Entry 7PEA (electron microscopy, 4.07 A resolution (low resolution: residue-level contacts below are approximate; hydrogen-bond / salt-bridge calls are withheld)); this record covers chains B and A of the 8 polymer chains in the assembly.

# Chain B (and A)
Molecule: Serine/threonine-protein kinase mTOR
Source organism: Homo sapiens
Notes: EC 2.7.11.1; chain A of this document is another copy of the same molecule, construct and numbering; everything in this record applies to it too
UniProt: P42345 (MTOR_HUMAN); numbering as in UniProt; present here: 1-16, 31-36, 54-355, 381-2549
Chain sequence (2549 residues; each row starts with the number of its first residue; X marks 56 residues of unknown identity (built as UNK)):
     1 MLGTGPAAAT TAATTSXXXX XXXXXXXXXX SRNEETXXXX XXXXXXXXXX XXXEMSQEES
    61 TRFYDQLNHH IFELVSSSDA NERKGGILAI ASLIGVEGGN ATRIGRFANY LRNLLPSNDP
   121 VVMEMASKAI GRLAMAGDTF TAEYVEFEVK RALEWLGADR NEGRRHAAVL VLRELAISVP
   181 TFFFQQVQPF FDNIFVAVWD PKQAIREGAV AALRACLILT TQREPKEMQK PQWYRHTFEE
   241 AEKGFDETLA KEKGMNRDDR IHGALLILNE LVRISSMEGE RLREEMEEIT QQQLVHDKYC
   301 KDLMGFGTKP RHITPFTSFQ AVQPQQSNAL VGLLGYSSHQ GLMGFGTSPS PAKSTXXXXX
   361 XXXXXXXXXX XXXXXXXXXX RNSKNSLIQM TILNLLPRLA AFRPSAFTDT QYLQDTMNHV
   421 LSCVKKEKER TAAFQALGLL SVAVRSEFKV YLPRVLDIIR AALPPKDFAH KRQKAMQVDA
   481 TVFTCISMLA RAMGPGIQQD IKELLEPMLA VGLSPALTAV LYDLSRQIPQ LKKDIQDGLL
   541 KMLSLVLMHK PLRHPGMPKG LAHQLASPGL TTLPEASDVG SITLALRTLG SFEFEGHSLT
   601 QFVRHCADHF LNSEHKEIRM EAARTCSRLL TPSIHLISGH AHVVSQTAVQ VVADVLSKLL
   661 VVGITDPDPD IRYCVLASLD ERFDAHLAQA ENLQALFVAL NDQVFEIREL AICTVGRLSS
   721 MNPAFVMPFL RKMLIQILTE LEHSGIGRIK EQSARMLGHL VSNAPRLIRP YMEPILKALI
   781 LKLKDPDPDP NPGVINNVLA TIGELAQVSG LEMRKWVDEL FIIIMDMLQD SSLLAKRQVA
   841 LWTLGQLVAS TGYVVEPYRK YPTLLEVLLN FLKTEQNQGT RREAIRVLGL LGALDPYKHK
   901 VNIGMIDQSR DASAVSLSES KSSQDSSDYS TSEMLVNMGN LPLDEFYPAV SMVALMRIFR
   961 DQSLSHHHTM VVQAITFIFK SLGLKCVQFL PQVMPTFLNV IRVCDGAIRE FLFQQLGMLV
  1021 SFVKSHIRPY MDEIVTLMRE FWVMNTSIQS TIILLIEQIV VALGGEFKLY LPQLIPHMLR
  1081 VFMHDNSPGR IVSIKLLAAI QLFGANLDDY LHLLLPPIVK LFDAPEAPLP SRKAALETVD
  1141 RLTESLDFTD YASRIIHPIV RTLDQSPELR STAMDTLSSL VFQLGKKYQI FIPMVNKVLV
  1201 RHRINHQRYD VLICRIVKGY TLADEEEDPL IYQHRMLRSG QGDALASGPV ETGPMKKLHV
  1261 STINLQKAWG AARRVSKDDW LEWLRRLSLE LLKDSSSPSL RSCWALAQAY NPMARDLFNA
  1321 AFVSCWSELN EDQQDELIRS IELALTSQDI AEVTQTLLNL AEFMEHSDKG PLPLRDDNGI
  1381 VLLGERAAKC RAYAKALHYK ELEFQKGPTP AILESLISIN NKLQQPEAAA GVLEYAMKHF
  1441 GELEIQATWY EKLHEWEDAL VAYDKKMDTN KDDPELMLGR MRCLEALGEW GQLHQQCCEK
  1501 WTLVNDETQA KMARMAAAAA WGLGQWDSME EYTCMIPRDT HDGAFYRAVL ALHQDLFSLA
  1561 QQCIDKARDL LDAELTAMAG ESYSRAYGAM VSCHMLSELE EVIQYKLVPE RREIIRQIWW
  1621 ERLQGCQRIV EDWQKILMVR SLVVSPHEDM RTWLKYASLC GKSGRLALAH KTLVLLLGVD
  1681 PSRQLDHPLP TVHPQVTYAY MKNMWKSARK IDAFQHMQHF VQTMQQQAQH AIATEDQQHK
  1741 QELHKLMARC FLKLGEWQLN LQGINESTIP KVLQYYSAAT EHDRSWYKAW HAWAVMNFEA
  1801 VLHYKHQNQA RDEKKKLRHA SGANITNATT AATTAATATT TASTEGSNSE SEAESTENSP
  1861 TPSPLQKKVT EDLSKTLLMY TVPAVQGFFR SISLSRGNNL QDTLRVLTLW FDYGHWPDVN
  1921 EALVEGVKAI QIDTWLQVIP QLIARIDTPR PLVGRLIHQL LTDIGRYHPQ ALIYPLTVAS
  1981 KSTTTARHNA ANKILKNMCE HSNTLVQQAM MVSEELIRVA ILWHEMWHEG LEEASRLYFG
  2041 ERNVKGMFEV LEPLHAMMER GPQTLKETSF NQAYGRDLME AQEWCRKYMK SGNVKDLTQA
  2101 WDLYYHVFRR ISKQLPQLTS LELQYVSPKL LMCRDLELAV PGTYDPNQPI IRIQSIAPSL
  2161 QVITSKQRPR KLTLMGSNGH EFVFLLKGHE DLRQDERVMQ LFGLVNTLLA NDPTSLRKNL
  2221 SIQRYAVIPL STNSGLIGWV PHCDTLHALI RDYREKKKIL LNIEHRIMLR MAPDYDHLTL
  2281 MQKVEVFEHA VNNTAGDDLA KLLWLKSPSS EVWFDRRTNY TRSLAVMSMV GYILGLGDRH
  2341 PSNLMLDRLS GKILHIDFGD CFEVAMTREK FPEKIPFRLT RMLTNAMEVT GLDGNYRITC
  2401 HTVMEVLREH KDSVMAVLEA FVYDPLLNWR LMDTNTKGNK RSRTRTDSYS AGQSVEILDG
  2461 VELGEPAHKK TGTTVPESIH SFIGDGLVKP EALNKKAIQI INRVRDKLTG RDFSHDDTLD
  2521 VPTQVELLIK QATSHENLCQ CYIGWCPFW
Unresolved in the structure: 1-16, 31-36, 54-59, 75-81, 157-161, 224-232, 247-257, 290-303, 318-355, 381-385, 405-409, 467-477, 492-496, 550-577, 596-598, 634-643, 787-790, 904-932, 1223-1260, 1815-1866, 2437-2491
Small-molecule neighbours: inositol hexakisphosphate (IHP): Arg-1628, Lys-1655, Ser-1658, Lys-1662, Tyr-1698, Lys-1702, Lys-1706, Arg-1749, Lys-1753, Trp-1786, Lys-1788
Curated features (UniProtKB/Swiss-Prot):
  - modified residue: Met-1 (N-acetylmethionine), Ser-567 (Phosphoserine), Thr-1162 (Phosphothreonine), Lys-1218 (N6-acetyllysine), Ser-1261 (Phosphoserine), Ser-2159 (Phosphoserine), Thr-2164 (Phosphothreonine), Thr-2173 (Phosphothreonine), Thr-2446 (Phosphothreonine), Ser-2448 (Phosphoserine), Ser-2478 (Phosphoserine), Ser-2481 (Phosphoserine)
  - natural variant: Ala-8 (A8S: In a lung large cell carcinoma sample), Met-135 (M135T: In a metastatic melanoma sample), Arg-624 (R624H: In FCORD2; uncertain significance), Asp-1376 (D1376E: Found in a patient with focal epilepsy; uncertain significance), Tyr-1450 (Y1450D: In FCORD2), Trp-1456 (W1456G: In FCORD2), Ala-1459 (A1459D: In FCORD2; A1459S: In FCORD2; uncertain significance), Leu-1460 (L1460P: In FCORD2), Cys-1483 (C1483R: In FCORD2), Trp-1490 (W1490R: In SKS), Met-1595 (M1595I: In SKS), Arg-1709 (R1709H: In FCORD2; uncertain significance), 13 further natural variant entries in UniProt
  - region: Val-2162 to Arg-2168 (G-loop), Lys-2258 to Gly-2296 (Interaction with MLST8), Gly-2335 to Asn-2343 (Catalytic loop), His-2355 to Thr-2380 (Activation loop)
  - binding site (1D-myo-inositol hexakisphosphate): Lys-1662, Lys-1702, Arg-1749
  - binding site (ATP): Ser-2165, Gln-2167, Leu-2185, Lys-2187, Glu-2190, Tyr-2225, Gly-2238, Trp-2239, Val-2240, Thr-2245, Met-2345, Ile-2356
  - binding site (Mg(2+)): Asn-2343, Asp-2357
  - cross-link: Lys-2066 (Glycyl lysine isopeptide (Lys-Gly) (interchain with G-Cter in ubiquitin))
  - mutagenesis: Lys-2066 (K2066R: Complete loss ubiquitination by the SCF(FBXO22) complex), Ser-2159 (S2159A: Reduces mTORC1-associated S-2481 autophosphorylation; when associated with A-2164. Reduced activity of the mTORC1 complex; S2159D: Mimics phosphorylation ...), Thr-2164 (T2164A: Reduces mTORC1-associated S-2481 autophosphorylation; when associated with A-2159; T2164E: Stronger phosphorylation of RPS6KB1; when associated with D-2159), Thr-2173 (T2173A: Increased mTOR kinase activity), His-2340 (H2340A: Barely detectable kinase activity), Asp-2357 (D2357E: Kinase-dead mutant, loss of interaction with TM4SF5 and loss of lysosome membrane localization; when associated with I-2364), Val-2364 (V2364I: Kinase-dead mutant, loss of interaction with TM4SF5 and loss of lysosome membrane localization; when associated with E-2357)

# Chain B / chain A interface
Contacting residue pairs (53; chain B residue first):
  Val-661(B) with Ile-1190(A)
  Ile-664(B) with His-1157(A); Ile-1190(A); Phe-1191(A)
  Thr-665(B) with His-1157(A); Ile-1190(A); Phe-1191(A); Met-1194(A)
  Asp-666(B) with His-1157(A)
  Pro-667(B) with His-1157(A)
  Arg-672(B) with His-1157(A)
  Gln-694(B) with Lys-1187(A)
  Val-698(B) with Thr-1149(A); Asp-1150(A); Ala-1152(A); Ser-1153(A); Phe-1191(A)
  Asn-701(B) with Asp-1150(A); Tyr-1151(A); Ser-1153(A); Arg-1154(A)
  Asp-702(B) with Ser-1153(A); Arg-1154(A)
  Gln-703(B) with Val-1119(A); Arg-1154(A); Pro-1158(A)
  Arg-708(B) with Arg-1154(A)
  Lys-732(B) with Asp-1150(A)
  Gln-736(B) with His-1112(A); Tyr-1151(A)
  Thr-739(B) with Tyr-1110(A); His-1112(A); Leu-1113(A)
  Glu-740(B) with His-1112(A); Leu-1113(A)
  His-743(B) with Pro-1072(A); Pro-1076(A); Tyr-1110(A)
  Ser-744(B) with Leu-1113(A)
  Ile-746(B) with Leu-1079(A); Met-1083(A)
  Pro-1076(B) with His-743(A)
  Met-1083(B) with Ile-746(A)
  His-1112(B) with Thr-739(A)
  Asp-1150(B) with Asn-701(A); Lys-732(A)
  Tyr-1151(B) with Gln-736(A)
  Ser-1153(B) with Val-698(A); Asn-701(A)
  Arg-1154(B) with Asn-701(A); Gln-703(A)
  His-1157(B) with Ile-664(A); Thr-665(A)
Interface residues without a listed pair, chain B (39 interface residues in all): Leu-611, Ala-695, Phe-697, Phe-729, Gly-745, Pro-1072, Leu-1079, Tyr-1110, Leu-1113, Ile-1190, Phe-1191, Met-1194
Interface residues without a listed pair, chain A (38 interface residues in all): Asp-666, Asp-702, Arg-708, Glu-740, Ser-744, Ile-1075, Asp-1109, Lys-1197

# In short
39 residues of chain B and 38 residues of chain A are in contact. Chain B binds inositol hexakisphosphate.
UniProt lists 3 residues binding 1D-myo-inositol hexakisphosphate, 12 ATP-binding residues, Mg2+-binding
residues Asn-2343(B) and Asp-2357(B) and 7 mutagenesis sites on chain B.
Both chains are Serine/threonine-protein kinase mTOR (Homo sapiens). Entry 7PEA (cryo-EM structure of DEPTOR
bound to human mTOR complex 1, overall refinement) was determined by electron microscopy (same publication as
7PE7, 7PE8, 7PE9, 7PEB and 7PEC).
